Entry 1FP4 (X-ray diffraction, 2.50 A resolution); this record covers chains A and B of the 4 polymer chains in the assembly.

# Chain A
Molecule: Nitrogenase molybdenum-iron protein alpha chain
From: Azotobacter vinelandii
Notes: EC 1.18.6.1
UniProtKB: P07328 (NIFD_AZOVI); numbering as in UniProt (aligned over 1-492)
Amino-acid sequence (492 residues; each row starts with the number of its first residue):
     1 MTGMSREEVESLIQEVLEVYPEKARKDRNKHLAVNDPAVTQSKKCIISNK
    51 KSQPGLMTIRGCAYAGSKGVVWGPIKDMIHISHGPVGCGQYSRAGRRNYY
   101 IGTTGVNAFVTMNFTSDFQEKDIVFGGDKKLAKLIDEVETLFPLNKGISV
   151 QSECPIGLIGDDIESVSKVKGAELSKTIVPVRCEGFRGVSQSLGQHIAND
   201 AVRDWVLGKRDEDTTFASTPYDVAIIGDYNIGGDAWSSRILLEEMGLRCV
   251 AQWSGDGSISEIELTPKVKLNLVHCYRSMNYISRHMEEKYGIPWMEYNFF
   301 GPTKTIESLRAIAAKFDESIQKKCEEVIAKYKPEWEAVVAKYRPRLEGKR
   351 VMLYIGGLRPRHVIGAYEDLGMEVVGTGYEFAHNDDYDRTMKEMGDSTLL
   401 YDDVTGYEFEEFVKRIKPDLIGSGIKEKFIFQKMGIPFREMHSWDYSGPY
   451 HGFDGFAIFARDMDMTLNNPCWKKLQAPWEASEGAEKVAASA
Disordered / not traced: 1-4, 36-44, 481-492
Differences from the reference sequence: engineered mutation Gln195 (His in P07328)
Swiss-Prot annotation at these positions:
  - binding site ([8Fe-7S] cluster): Cys62, Cys88, Cys154
  - binding site ([7Fe-Mo-9S-C-homocitryl] cluster): Cys275, His442
Ion coordination: fe-s cluster Fe: Cys62, Cys88, Cys154 (shared with Cys70(B), Cys95(B), Cys153(B), Ser188(B) of chain B); fe-mo-s cluster Fe near Cys275 (its only coordinating residue here)
Residues lining bound ligands:
  - fe-mo-s cluster (CFM): Val70, Arg96, Gln195, Tyr229, Ile231, Cys275, Ser278, Ile355, Gly356, Gly357, Leu358, Arg359, Pro360, Phe381, Met441, His442
  - fe-s cluster (CLP): Cys62, Tyr64, Pro85, Val86, Gly87, Cys88, Tyr91, Glu153, Cys154, Glu184, Gly185
  - 3-hydroxy-3-carboxy-adipic acid (HCA): Ala65, Gly95, Arg96, Gln191, Gly424, Ile425, Lys426, Glu440, His442

# Chain B
Molecule: Nitrogenase molybdenum-iron protein beta chain
From: Azotobacter vinelandii
Notes: EC 1.18.6.1
UniProtKB: P07329 (NIFK_AZOVI); numbering as in UniProt (aligned over 1-523)
Amino-acid sequence (523 residues; numbered 1 to 523; the number before each row is that of its first residue):
     1 MSQQVDKIKASYPLFLDQDYKDMLAKKRDGFEEKYPQDKIDEVFQWTTTK
    51 EYQELNFQREALTVNPAKACQPLGAVLCALGFEKTMPYVHGSQGCVAYFR
   101 SYFNRHFREPVSCVSDSMTEDAAVFGGQQNMKDGLQNCKATYKPDMIAVS
   151 TTCMAEVIGDDLNAFINNSKKEGFIPDEFPVPFAHTPSFVGSHVTGWDNM
   201 FEGIARYFTLKSMDDKVVGSNKKINIVPGFETYLGNFRVIKRMLSEMGVG
   251 YSLLSDPEEVLDTPADGQFRMYAGGTTQEEMKDAPNALNTVLLQPWHLEK
   301 TKKFVEGTWKHEVPKLNIPMGLDWTDEFLMKVSEISGQPIPASLTKERGR
   351 LVDMMTDSHTWLHGKRFALWGDPDFVMGLVKFLLELGCEPVHILCHNGNK
   401 RWKKAVDAILAASPYGKNATVYIGKDLWHLRSLVFTDKPDFMIGNSYGKF
   451 IQRDTLHKGKEFEVPLIRIGFPIFDRHHLHRSTTLGYEGAMQILTTLVNS
   501 ILERLDEETRGMQATDYNHDLVR
Disordered / not traced: 1
Swiss-Prot annotation at these positions:
  - binding site ([8Fe-7S] cluster): Cys70, Cys95, Cys153, Ser188
Ion coordination: fe-s cluster Fe: Cys70, Cys95, Cys153, Ser188 (shared with Cys62(A), Cys88(A), Cys154(A) of chain A); Ca2+ site 1: Arg108, Glu109 (shared with 2 residues of chain D); Ca2+ site 2: Asp353, Asp357 (shared with 2 residues of chain D)
Residues lining bound ligands: fe-s cluster (CLP): Cys70, Pro72, Ser92, Gly94, Cys95, Tyr98, Phe99, Thr152, Cys153, Ser188

# Chain A / chain B interface
Contacting residue pairs - 205 pairs, chain A then chain B:
  Val19(A) - Ala140(B)
  Val19(A) - Thr141(B)
  Val19(A) - Lys143(B)
  Tyr20(A) - Thr141(B)
  Pro21(A) - Gln136(B)
  Pro21(A) - Asn137(B)
  Lys23(A) - Asp133(B)  salt bridge
  Ala24(A) - Asn137(B)
  Ser52(A) - Gln93(B)  hydrogen bond
  Ser52(A) - Ser117(B)
  Pro54(A) - Ser115(B)
  Pro54(A) - Asp116(B)
  Pro54(A) - Asn130(B)
  Pro54(A) - Gly134(B)
  Pro54(A) - Asn137(B)  hydrogen bond (backbone-side chain)
  Gly55(A) - Val114(B)
  Gly55(A) - Ser115(B)  hydrogen bond (backbone-backbone)
  Gly55(A) - Asp116(B)
  Gly55(A) - Gly134(B)
  Gly55(A) - Cys138(B)
  Gly55(A) - Tyr142(B)
  Leu56(A) - Asn137(B)
  Leu56(A) - Thr141(B)
  Leu56(A) - Tyr142(B)  hydrogen bond (backbone-side chain)
  Met57(A) - Met86(B)  hydrophobic
  Met57(A) - Arg100(B)
  Met57(A) - Cys113(B)
  Met57(A) - Val114(B)  hydrophobic
  Met57(A) - Tyr142(B)
  Met57(A) - Met271(B)  hydrophobic
  Thr58(A) - Gln93(B)
  Thr58(A) - Arg100(B)
  Arg60(A) - Gln93(B)
  Arg60(A) - Ala97(B)
  Gly61(A) - Gln93(B)
  Gly61(A) - Gly94(B)
  Cys62(A) - Gly94(B)
  Tyr64(A) - Tyr98(B)
  Ala65(A) - Tyr98(B)
  Lys76(A) - Glu32(B)  salt bridge
  Pro85(A) - Ser188(B)
  Val86(A) - Pro66(B)  hydrophobic
  Val86(A) - Ala69(B)
  Val86(A) - Cys70(B)
  Gly87(A) - Cys70(B)
  Gln90(A) - Pro66(B)  hydrogen bond (side chain-backbone)
  Gln90(A) - Lys68(B)  hydrogen bond (side chain-backbone)
  Gln90(A) - Tyr102(B)
  Gln90(A) - Tyr447(B)  hydrogen bond (backbone-side chain)
  Tyr91(A) - Ala69(B)
  Tyr91(A) - Cys70(B)  hydrogen bond
  Tyr91(A) - Leu73(B)
  Tyr91(A) - Tyr98(B)  hydrophobic
  Tyr91(A) - Phe99(B)  hydrophobic
  Tyr91(A) - Tyr102(B)  hydrophobic
  Tyr91(A) - Arg105(B)
  Ser92(A) - Tyr98(B)
  Arg93(A) - Asn65(B)  hydrogen bond
  Arg93(A) - Tyr447(B)
  Arg93(A) - Phe450(B)
  Gly95(A) - Arg105(B)
  Tyr99(A) - Ser11(B)
  Thr103(A) - Ile40(B)
  Thr104(A) - Arg453(B)  hydrogen bond
  Thr104(A) - Asp454(B)
  Gly105(A) - Trp428(B)
  Val106(A) - Ile40(B)
  Val106(A) - Val43(B)  hydrophobic
  Val106(A) - Phe44(B)  hydrophobic
  Asn107(A) - Lys34(B)
  Asn107(A) - Ile40(B)
  Met112(A) - Val64(B)  hydrophobic
  Met112(A) - Asn65(B)
  Met112(A) - Trp428(B)  hydrophobic
  Asn113(A) - Thr63(B)
  Asn113(A) - Val64(B)
  Asn113(A) - Asn65(B)  hydrogen bond (backbone-backbone)
  Asn113(A) - Pro66(B)
  Phe114(A) - Thr63(B)
  Thr115(A) - Thr63(B)  hydrogen bond (backbone-backbone)
  Ser116(A) - Ala61(B)
  Asp117(A) - Thr63(B)
  Asp117(A) - Lys68(B)  salt bridge
  Phe118(A) - Phe189(B)
  Gln119(A) - Lys68(B)
  Gln119(A) - Phe189(B)
  Glu120(A) - Phe189(B)  hydrogen bond (backbone-backbone)
  Glu120(A) - Val190(B)
  Ile123(A) - Phe189(B)  hydrophobic
  Lys130(A) - Ala61(B)
  Lys133(A) - Glu60(B)
  Lys133(A) - Ala61(B)
  Leu134(A) - Ala61(B)
  Leu134(A) - Leu62(B)  hydrophobic
  Glu137(A) - Arg59(B)
  Glu137(A) - Glu60(B)  hydrogen bond (side chain-backbone)
  Glu137(A) - Ala61(B)  hydrogen bond (side chain-backbone)
  Glu137(A) - Leu62(B)  hydrogen bond (side chain-backbone)
  Val138(A) - Leu62(B)  hydrophobic
  Thr140(A) - Trp46(B)
  Leu141(A) - Tyr52(B)  hydrogen bond (backbone-side chain)
  Leu141(A) - Leu55(B)
  Leu141(A) - Asn56(B)
  Leu141(A) - Arg59(B)
  Phe142(A) - Tyr52(B)
  Phe142(A) - Trp428(B)  hydrophobic
  Pro143(A) - Trp46(B)  hydrophobic
  Leu144(A) - Tyr35(B)
  Leu144(A) - Lys39(B)
  Leu144(A) - Val43(B)  hydrophobic
  Lys146(A) - Glu32(B)  hydrogen bond (side chain-backbone)
  Lys146(A) - Glu33(B)  hydrogen bond (side chain-backbone)
  Lys146(A) - Tyr35(B)
  Cys154(A) - Ser92(B)
  Pro155(A) - Cys153(B)  hydrophobic
  Leu158(A) - Ala123(B)  hydrophobic
  Leu158(A) - Met154(B)  hydrophobic
  Leu158(A) - Val157(B)  hydrophobic
  Leu158(A) - Ile158(B)  hydrophobic
  Ile159(A) - Val157(B)  hydrophobic
  Phe186(A) - Thr119(B)
  Phe186(A) - Glu120(B)  hydrogen bond (backbone-backbone)
  Phe186(A) - Met154(B)  hydrophobic
  Arg187(A) - Glu120(B)
  Gly188(A) - Glu120(B)
  Val189(A) - Gln93(B)  hydrogen bond (backbone-side chain)
  Arg210(A) - Glu33(B)  salt bridge
  Phe216(A) - Phe31(B)  hydrophobic
  Gly232(A) - Ser11(B)
  Gly232(A) - Phe15(B)
  Gly233(A) - Phe15(B)
  Trp236(A) - Phe15(B)  hydrophobic
  Trp236(A) - Tyr20(B)
  Trp236(A) - Met23(B)
  Trp236(A) - Leu24(B)
  Ser237(A) - Phe15(B)
  Ser237(A) - Tyr20(B)
  Arg239(A) - Met23(B)
  Arg239(A) - Lys27(B)
  Ile240(A) - Asp19(B)
  Ile240(A) - Tyr20(B)  hydrophobic
  Ile240(A) - Met23(B)
  Glu243(A) - Met23(B)
  Arg248(A) - Phe31(B)
  Cys249(A) - Phe31(B)
  Val250(A) - Phe31(B)
  Gln252(A) - Lys27(B)
  Asp256(A) - Lys27(B)  salt bridge
  Ser258(A) - Phe31(B)
  Ser258(A) - Glu32(B)
  Ser260(A) - Phe31(B)  hydrogen bond (side chain-backbone)
  Ser260(A) - Glu32(B)  hydrogen bond (side chain-backbone)
  Ser260(A) - Glu33(B)
  Glu261(A) - Lys27(B)  salt bridge
  Glu261(A) - Phe31(B)
  Glu261(A) - Glu32(B)
  Leu264(A) - Phe31(B)
  Lys330(A) - Ser2(B)  hydrogen bond
  Glu334(A) - Ser2(B)  hydrogen bond
  Glu334(A) - Gln3(B)  hydrogen bond (side chain-backbone)
  Ala337(A) - Val5(B)  hydrophobic
  Val338(A) - Val5(B)
  Tyr342(A) - Ile8(B)
  Gly406(A) - Tyr142(B)  hydrogen bond (backbone-side chain)
  Tyr407(A) - Thr141(B)
  Tyr407(A) - Tyr142(B)  hydrogen bond (backbone-side chain)
  Glu410(A) - Phe269(B)
  Ile425(A) - Ser101(B)
  Ile425(A) - Asn104(B)
  Ile425(A) - Arg105(B)
  Lys426(A) - Ala97(B)
  Lys426(A) - Arg100(B)
  Lys426(A) - Ser101(B)
  Lys426(A) - Asn104(B)
  Phe429(A) - Asn104(B)
  Phe429(A) - Arg108(B)
  Phe429(A) - Glu109(B)
  Phe429(A) - Pro110(B)
  Ile430(A) - Pro110(B)
  Ile430(A) - Phe269(B)  hydrophobic
  Lys433(A) - Glu109(B)  salt bridge
  Lys433(A) - Pro110(B)
  Lys433(A) - Thr263(B)
  Lys433(A) - Asp266(B)
  Lys433(A) - Gly267(B)  hydrogen bond (backbone-backbone)
  Lys433(A) - Gln268(B)  hydrogen bond (backbone-backbone)
  Met434(A) - Gly267(B)
  Met434(A) - Phe269(B)
  Gly448(A) - Ala10(B)
  Gly448(A) - Ser11(B)  hydrogen bond (backbone-backbone)
  Pro449(A) - Ser11(B)
  Pro449(A) - Leu14(B)  hydrophobic
  Pro449(A) - Phe15(B)  hydrophobic
  Asp454(A) - Ser2(B)  hydrogen bond (side chain-backbone)
  Asp454(A) - Gln3(B)  hydrogen bond (backbone-side chain)
  Asp454(A) - Tyr20(B)  hydrogen bond
  Ala457(A) - Gln3(B)
  Ala457(A) - Ile8(B)
  Ile458(A) - Ile8(B)  hydrophobic
  Ile458(A) - Lys9(B)
  Ile458(A) - Ala10(B)  hydrophobic
  Arg461(A) - Ile8(B)  hydrogen bond (side chain-backbone)
  Leu475(A) - Ala265(B)
  Leu475(A) - Asp266(B)
  Leu475(A) - Gly267(B)
Also at the interface, not in a pair above, chain A (112 interface residues in all): Gln53, Ile59, Asp77, Cys88, Ile101, Thr111, Gly185, Ser190, Tyr331, Lys341, Thr405, Gln432, Gly435
Also at the interface, not in a pair above, chain B (102 interface residues in all): Asp6, Thr47, Gln58, Ala67, Ser112, Met118, Gly191, Pro264, His396, Leu427, His457

# Overview
112 residues of chain A and 102 residues of chain B are in contact, with 35 hydrogen bonds and 7 salt bridges.
Polar contacts include Lys23(A)-Asp133(B), Lys76(A)-Glu32(B) and Asp117(A)-Lys68(B). Fe-s cluster is bound
between chain A and chain B.
Here chain A is Nitrogenase molybdenum-iron protein alpha chain and chain B is Nitrogenase molybdenum-iron
protein beta chain, both from Azotobacter vinelandii. Entry 1FP4 (Crystal structure of the alpha-H195Q mutant
of nitrogenase) was determined by X-ray diffraction.
